7LFZ - chains A and B of the 3 polymer chains in the assembly; structure by X-ray diffraction, 1.90 A resolution.

== Chain A ==
Molecule: HLA class I histocompatibility antigen, B-7 alpha chain
Source organism: Homo sapiens
UniProt: P01889 (1B07_HUMAN); residues 1-275 here correspond to UniProt positions 25-299 (UniProt number = residue number + 24)
Amino-acid sequence (275 residues; each row starts with the number of its first residue):
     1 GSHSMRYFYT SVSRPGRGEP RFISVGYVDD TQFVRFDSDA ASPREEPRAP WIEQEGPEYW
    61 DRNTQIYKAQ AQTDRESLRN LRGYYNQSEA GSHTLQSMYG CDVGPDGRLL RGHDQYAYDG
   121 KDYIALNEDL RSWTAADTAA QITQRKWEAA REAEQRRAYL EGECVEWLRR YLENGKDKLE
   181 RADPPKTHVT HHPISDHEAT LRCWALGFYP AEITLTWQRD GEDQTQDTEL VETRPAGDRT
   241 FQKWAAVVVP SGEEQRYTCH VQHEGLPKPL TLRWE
Swiss-Prot annotation at these positions:
  - region: Glu-275 (Connecting peptide)
  - motif: Ser-77 to Gly-83 (Bw6 motif)
  - binding site (a peptide antigen): Asn-63, Tyr-84, Thr-143, Lys-146, Glu-152, Tyr-159, Tyr-171
  - glycosylation: Asn-86 (N-linked (GlcNAc...) asparagine)
Disulfide bonds: Cys-101/Cys-164, Cys-203/Cys-259

== Chain B ==
Molecule: Beta-2-microglobulin
Source organism: Homo sapiens
UniProt: P61769 (B2MG_HUMAN); residues 1-99 here correspond to UniProt positions 21-119 (UniProt number = residue number + 20)
Amino-acid sequence (100 residues; numbered 0 to 99; the number before each row is that of its first residue; numbering starts at 0):
     0 MIQRTPKIQV YSRHPAENGK SNFLNCYVSG FHPSDIEVDL LKNGERIEKV EHSDLSFSKD
    60 WSFYLLYYTE FTPTEKDEYA CRVNHVTLSQ PKIVKWDRDM
Sequence notes: expression tag (0)
Swiss-Prot annotation at these positions:
  - modified residue: Gln-2 (Pyrrolidone carboxylic acid)
  - glycosylation: Ile-1 (N-linked (Glc) (glycation) isoleucine), Lys-19 (N-linked (Glc) (glycation) lysine), Lys-41 (N-linked (Glc) (glycation) lysine), Lys-48 (N-linked (Glc) (glycation) lysine), Lys-58 (N-linked (Glc) (glycation) lysine), Lys-91 (N-linked (Glc) (glycation) lysine), Lys-94 (N-linked (Glc) (glycation) lysine)
Disulfide bonds: Cys-25/Cys-80

== How chain A and chain B interact ==
Residue-residue contacts - 58 pairs, chain A then chain B:
  Phe-8(A) with Ser-55(B); Phe-56(B), hydrophobic
  Tyr-9(A) with Phe-56(B)
  Thr-10(A) with Leu-54(B); Phe-56(B); Phe-62(B)
  Val-12(A) with Ser-33(B)
  Ile-23(A) with Leu-54(B)
  Val-25(A) with Asp-53(B); Leu-54(B); Ser-55(B)
  Tyr-27(A) with Ser-55(B), hydrogen bond; Tyr-63(B), hydrogen bond
  Gln-32(A) with Asp-53(B), hydrogen bond
  Arg-35(A) with Asp-53(B), salt bridge
  Arg-48(A) with Asp-53(B), salt bridge
  His-93(A) with Met-0(B)
  Gln-96(A) with His-31(B), hydrogen bond; Phe-56(B); Trp-60(B), hydrogen bond (side chain-backbone); Phe-62(B)
  Ser-97(A) with Phe-56(B)
  Met-98(A) with Phe-56(B), hydrophobic; Trp-60(B), hydrophobic
  Gln-115(A) with Trp-60(B)
  Tyr-116(A) with Trp-60(B)
  Ala-117(A) with Trp-60(B), hydrophobic
  Asp-119(A) with Met-0(B); Ile-1(B), hydrogen bond (backbone-backbone); His-31(B)
  Gly-120(A) with Ile-1(B); His-31(B)
  Asp-122(A) with Trp-60(B), hydrogen bond
  His-192(A) with Asp-98(B), salt bridge
  Arg-202(A) with Asp-98(B), hydrogen bond (side chain-backbone); Met-99(B)
  Trp-204(A) with Asp-98(B); Met-99(B)
  Leu-206(A) with Pro-14(B), hydrophobic
  Val-231(A) with Gln-8(B)
  Glu-232(A) with Lys-6(B), salt bridge; Gln-8(B), hydrogen bond (backbone-side chain); Ser-28(B)
  Arg-234(A) with Gln-8(B), hydrogen bond; Tyr-10(B); Met-99(B), hydrogen bond (side chain-backbone)
  Pro-235(A) with Tyr-10(B), hydrogen bond (backbone-side chain); Asn-24(B); Tyr-26(B)
  Ala-236(A) with Arg-12(B), hydrogen bond (backbone-side chain); Asn-24(B), hydrogen bond (backbone-side chain)
  Gly-237(A) with Arg-12(B), hydrogen bond (backbone-side chain); Leu-65(B)
  Asp-238(A) with Arg-12(B)
  Gln-242(A) with Tyr-10(B); Ser-11(B), hydrogen bond (side chain-backbone); Arg-12(B), hydrogen bond (side chain-backbone)
  Trp-244(A) with Met-99(B), hydrogen bond (side chain-backbone)
Other interface residues (no listed pair), chain A (37 interface residues in all): Ser-92, Thr-94, Lys-121, Thr-233
Other interface residues (no listed pair), chain B (27 interface residues in all): His-13, Lys-58, Asp-59, Arg-97

== Summary ==
37 residues of chain A face 27 of chain B across their interface; the contacts include 18 hydrogen bonds and 4
salt bridges. Polar pairs include Arg-35(A)/Asp-53(B), Arg-48(A)/Asp-53(B) and His-192(A)/Asp-98(B). From
UniProt: 7 peptide antigen-binding residues on chain A.
Here chain A is HLA class I histocompatibility antigen, B-7 alpha chain and chain B is Beta-2-microglobulin,
both from Homo sapiens. Entry 7LFZ (Human leukocyte antigen B*07:02 in complex with SARS-CoV2 epitope
IPRRNVATL) was determined by X-ray diffraction.
